PDB entry 9EJZ | electron microscopy, 2.06 A resolution | chains B and A of the 6 polymer chains in the assembly

== Chain B ==
Molecule: Guanine nucleotide-binding protein G(I)/G(S)/G(T) subunit beta-1
Organism: Rattus norvegicus
Reference sequence: P54311 (GBB1_RAT); residue numbers follow UniProt; this construct covers 2-340
Amino-acid sequence (350 residues; each row starts with the number of its first residue; numbers below 1 keep their minus sign (Met-9 is residue -9)):
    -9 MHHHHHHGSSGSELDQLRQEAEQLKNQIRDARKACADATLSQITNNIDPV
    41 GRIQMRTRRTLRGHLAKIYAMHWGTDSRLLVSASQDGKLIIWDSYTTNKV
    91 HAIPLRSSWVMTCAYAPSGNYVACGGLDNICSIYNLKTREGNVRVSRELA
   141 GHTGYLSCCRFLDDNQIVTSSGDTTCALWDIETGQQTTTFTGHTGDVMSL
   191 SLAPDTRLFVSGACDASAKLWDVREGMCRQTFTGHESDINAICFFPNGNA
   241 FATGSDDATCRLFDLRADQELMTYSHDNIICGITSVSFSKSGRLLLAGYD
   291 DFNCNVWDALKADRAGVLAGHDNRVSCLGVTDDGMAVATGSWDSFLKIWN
Disordered / not traced: -9 to 1
Sequence notes: expression tag (-9 to 1)
Curated features (UniProtKB/Swiss-Prot):
  - modified residue: Ser2 (N-acetylserine), His266 (Phosphohistidine)

== Chain A ==
Molecule: Guanine nucleotide-binding protein Gq chimera
Organism: Homo sapiens
Amino-acid sequence (245 residues; row label = number of the first residue in the row; note: 141 numbers in that range are skipped by the numbering (no residue carries them; nothing is unmodelled there)):
     9 GCTLSAEDKAAVERSKMIDRNLREDGEKARRTLRLLLLGADNSGKSTIVK
    59 Q
   191 MRILHGGSGGSGGTSGIFETKFQVDKVNFHMFDVGGQRDERRKWIQCFND
   241 VTAIIFVVDSSDYN
   265 RLQEALNDFKSIWNNRWLRTISVILFLNKQDLLAEKVLAGKSKIEDYFPE
   315 FARYTTPEDATPEPGEDPRVTRAKYFIRKEFVDISTASGDGRHICYPHFT
   365 CAVDTENARRIFNDCKDIILQMNLREYNLV
Disordered / not traced: 9-10, 191-205

== Interface between chain B and chain A ==
Residue-residue contacts (67):
  Gly53(B) - Leu30(A)
  Leu55(B) - Leu30(A)
  Leu55(B) - Gly34(A)
  Lys57(B) - Gln236(A)
  Lys57(B) - Cys237(A)  hydrogen bond (side chain-backbone)
  Lys57(B) - Asn239(A)  hydrogen bond
  Lys57(B) - Asp240(A)  salt bridge
  Tyr59(B) - Gln236(A)  hydrogen bond (side chain-backbone)
  Tyr59(B) - Cys237(A)  hydrogen bond (side chain-backbone)
  Gln75(B) - Arg42(A)
  Gln75(B) - Cys237(A)  hydrogen bond
  Lys78(B) - Leu30(A)
  Lys78(B) - Asp33(A)  salt bridge
  Ile80(B) - Leu30(A)  hydrophobic
  Asn88(B) - Ala19(A)
  Asn88(B) - Val20(A)
  Asn88(B) - Ser23(A)
  Lys89(B) - Ser23(A)  hydrogen bond (backbone-side chain)
  Lys89(B) - Ile26(A)
  Lys89(B) - Asp27(A)  salt bridge
  Lys89(B) - Leu30(A)
  Val90(B) - Arg22(A)  hydrogen bond (backbone-side chain)
  Val90(B) - Ile26(A)
  His91(B) - Arg22(A)
  Ala92(B) - Ile26(A)  hydrophobic
  Ser98(B) - Arg42(A)  hydrogen bond
  Trp99(B) - Arg42(A)
  Trp99(B) - Ile207(A)
  Trp99(B) - Phe222(A)
  Trp99(B) - Cys237(A)
  Trp99(B) - Phe238(A)  hydrophobic
  Met101(B) - Cys237(A)  hydrophobic
  Leu117(B) - Ile207(A)
  Leu117(B) - Gln227(A)  hydrogen bond (backbone-side chain)
  Leu117(B) - Trp234(A)  hydrophobic
  Leu117(B) - Cys237(A)  hydrophobic
  Leu117(B) - Phe238(A)  hydrophobic
  Asn119(B) - Gly226(A)  hydrogen bond (side chain-backbone)
  Asn119(B) - Gln227(A)  hydrogen bond
  Thr143(B) - Gly226(A)
  Gly144(B) - Gln227(A)
  Tyr145(B) - Gln227(A)  hydrogen bond (backbone-side chain)
  Tyr145(B) - Lys233(A)
  Tyr145(B) - Trp234(A)  hydrophobic
  Gly162(B) - Arg228(A)  hydrogen bond (backbone-side chain)
  Thr164(B) - Arg228(A)
  Thr184(B) - Arg228(A)
  Thr184(B) - Glu230(A)
  Gly185(B) - Arg228(A)
  Asp186(B) - Arg228(A)  salt bridge
  Asp186(B) - Glu230(A)
  Met188(B) - Lys233(A)
  Cys204(B) - Arg232(A)  hydrogen bond (backbone-side chain)
  Cys204(B) - Lys233(A)
  Asp228(B) - Arg232(A)  salt bridge
  Asp228(B) - Lys233(A)  salt bridge
  Asn230(B) - Lys233(A)  hydrogen bond
  Asp246(B) - Lys233(A)  salt bridge
  Cys271(B) - Arg280(A)
  Asp290(B) - Arg280(A)  hydrogen bond (backbone-side chain)
  Asp290(B) - Trp281(A)
  Asp291(B) - Arg280(A)
  Arg314(B) - Gln236(A)  hydrogen bond
  Arg314(B) - Trp281(A)
  Trp332(B) - Gln236(A)
  Trp332(B) - Asn239(A)
  Trp332(B) - Trp281(A)  hydrophobic
Interface residues without a listed pair, chain B (40 interface residues in all): Ala56, Thr87, Ser97, Asp118, Asp163
Interface residues without a listed pair, chain A (29 interface residues in all): Asp16, Arg38, Val241

== Overview ==
Chain B and chain A form an interface of 40 and 29 residues respectively, with 17 hydrogen bonds and 7 salt
bridges. Polar pairs include Lys57(B)-Asp240(A), Lys78(B)-Asp33(A) and Lys89(B)-Asp27(A).
Chain B is Guanine nucleotide-binding protein G(I)/G(S)/G(T) subunit beta-1 (Rattus norvegicus) and chain A is
Guanine nucleotide-binding protein Gq chimera (Homo sapiens); the structure, Human M5 muscarinic acetylcholine
receptor complex with mini-Gq, agonist acetylcholine and positive allosteric modulator VU6007678, was
determined by electron microscopy together with 9EK0 from the same study.
